1R9T - chains A and E of the 13 polymer chains in the assembly; structure by X-ray diffraction, 3.50 A resolution.

Chain A:
Name: DNA-directed RNA polymerase II largest subunit
Organism: Saccharomyces cerevisiae
Notes: EC 2.7.7.6
Reference sequence: P04050 (RPB1_YEAST); residue numbers follow UniProt; this construct covers 1-1733
Chain sequence (1733 residues; row label = number of the first residue in the row):
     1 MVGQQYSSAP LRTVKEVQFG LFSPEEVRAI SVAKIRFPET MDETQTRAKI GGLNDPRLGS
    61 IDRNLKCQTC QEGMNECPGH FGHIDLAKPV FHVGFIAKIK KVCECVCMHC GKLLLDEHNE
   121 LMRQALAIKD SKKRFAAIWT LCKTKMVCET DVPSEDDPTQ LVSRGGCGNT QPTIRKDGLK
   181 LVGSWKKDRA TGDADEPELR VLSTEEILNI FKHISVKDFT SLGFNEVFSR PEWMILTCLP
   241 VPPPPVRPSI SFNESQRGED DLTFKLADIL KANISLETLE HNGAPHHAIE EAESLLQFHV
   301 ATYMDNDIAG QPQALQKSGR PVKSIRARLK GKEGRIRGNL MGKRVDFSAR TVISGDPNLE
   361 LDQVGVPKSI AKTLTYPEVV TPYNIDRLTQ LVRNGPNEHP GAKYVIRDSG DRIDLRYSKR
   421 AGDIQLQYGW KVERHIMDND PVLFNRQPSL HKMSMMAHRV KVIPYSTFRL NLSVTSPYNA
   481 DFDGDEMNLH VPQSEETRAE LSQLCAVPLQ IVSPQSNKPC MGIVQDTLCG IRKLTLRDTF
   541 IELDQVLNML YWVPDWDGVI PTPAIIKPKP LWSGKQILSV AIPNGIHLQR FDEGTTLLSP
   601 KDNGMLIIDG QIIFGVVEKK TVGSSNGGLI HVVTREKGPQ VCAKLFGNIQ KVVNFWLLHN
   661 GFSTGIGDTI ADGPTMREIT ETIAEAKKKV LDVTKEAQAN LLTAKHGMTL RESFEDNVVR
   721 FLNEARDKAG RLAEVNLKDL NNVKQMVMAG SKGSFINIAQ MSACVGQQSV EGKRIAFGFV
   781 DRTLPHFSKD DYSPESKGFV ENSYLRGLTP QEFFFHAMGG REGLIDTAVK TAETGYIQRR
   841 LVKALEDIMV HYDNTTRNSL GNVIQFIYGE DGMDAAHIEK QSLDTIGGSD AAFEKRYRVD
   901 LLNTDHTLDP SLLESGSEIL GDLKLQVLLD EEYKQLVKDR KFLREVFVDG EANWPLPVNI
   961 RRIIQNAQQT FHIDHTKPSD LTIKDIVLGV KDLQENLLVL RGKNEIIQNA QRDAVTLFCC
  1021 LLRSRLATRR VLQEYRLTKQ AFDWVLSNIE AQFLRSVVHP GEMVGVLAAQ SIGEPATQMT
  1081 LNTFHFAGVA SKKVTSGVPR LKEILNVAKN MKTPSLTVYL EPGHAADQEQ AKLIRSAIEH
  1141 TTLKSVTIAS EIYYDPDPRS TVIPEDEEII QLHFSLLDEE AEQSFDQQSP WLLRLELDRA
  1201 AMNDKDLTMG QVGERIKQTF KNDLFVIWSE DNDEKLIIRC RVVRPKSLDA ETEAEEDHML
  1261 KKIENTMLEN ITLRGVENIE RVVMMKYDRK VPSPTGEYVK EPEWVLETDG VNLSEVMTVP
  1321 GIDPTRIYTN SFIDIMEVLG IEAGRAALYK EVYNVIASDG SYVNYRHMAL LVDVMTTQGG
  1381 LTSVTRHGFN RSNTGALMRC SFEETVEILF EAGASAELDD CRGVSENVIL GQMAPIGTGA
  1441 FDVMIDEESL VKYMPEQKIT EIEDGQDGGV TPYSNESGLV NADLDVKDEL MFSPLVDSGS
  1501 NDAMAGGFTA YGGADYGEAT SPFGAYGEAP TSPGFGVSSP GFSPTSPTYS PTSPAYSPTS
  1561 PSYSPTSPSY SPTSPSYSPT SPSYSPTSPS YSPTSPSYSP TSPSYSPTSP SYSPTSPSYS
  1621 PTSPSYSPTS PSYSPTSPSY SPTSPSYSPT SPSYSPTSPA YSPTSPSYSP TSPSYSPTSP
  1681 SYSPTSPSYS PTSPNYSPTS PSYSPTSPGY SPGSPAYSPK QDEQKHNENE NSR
Not modelled in the structure: 1-2, 155-160, 187-198, 1082-1091, 1177-1186, 1244-1253, 1446-1733
Bound ions: Zn2+ site 1: Cys67, Gln68, Cys70, Cys77, His80; Zn2+ site 2: Cys107, Cys110, Cys148, Cys167; Mg2+ site 1: Asp481, Asp483, Asp485 (shared with 1 residue of chain R); Mg2+ site 2: Asp481, Asp483 (shared with 1 residue of chain B)
Small-molecule neighbours: ATP (adenosine-5'-triphosphate): Asp481, Asp483, Lys752
UniProt features mapped onto this chain:
  - region: Pro248 to Asp260 (Lid loop), Asn306 to Lys323 (Rudder loop), Pro810 to Glu822 (Bridging helix)
  - binding site (Zn(2+)): Cys67, Cys70, Cys77, His80, Cys107, Cys110, Cys148, Cys167
  - binding site (Mg(2+)): Asp481, Asp483, Asp485
  - modified residue: Thr1471 (Phosphothreonine)
  - cross-link (Glycyl lysine isopeptide (Lys-Gly)): Lys695 (interchain with G-Cter in ubiquitin), Lys1246 (interchain with G-Cter in ubiquitin), Lys1350 (interchain with G-Cter in ubiquitin)
  - natural variant: Ser1653 to Pro1659 (deletion: In strain: A364A)
  - mutagenesis: Lys1246 (K1246R: Impairs ubiquitination during transcription stress)
From the paper describing this entry:
  - binding site for ATP: Lys752

Chain E:
Name: DNA-directed RNA polymerases I, II, and III 27 kDa polypeptide
Organism: Saccharomyces cerevisiae
Notes: EC 2.7.7.6
Reference sequence: P20434 (RPB5_YEAST); numbering as in UniProt (aligned over 1-215)
Chain sequence (215 residues; numbered 1 to 215; the number before each row is that of its first residue):
     1 MDQENERNIS RLWRAFRTVK EMVKDRGYFI TQEEVELPLE DFKAKYCDSM GRPQRKMMSF
    61 QANPTEESIS KFPDMGSLWV EFCDEPSVGV KTMKTFVIHI QEKNFQTGIF VYQNNITPSA
   121 MKLVPSIPPA TIETFNEAAL VVNITHHELV PKHIRLSSDE KRELLKRYRL KESQLPRIQR
   181 ADPVALYLGL KRGEVVKIIR KSETSGRYAS YRICM
Not modelled in the structure: 1

How chain A and chain E interact:
Pairs across the interface (71):
  Arg857(A) with Tyr168(E), hydrogen bond (side chain-backbone); Leu170(E); Gln174(E)
  Leu860(A) with Gln174(E), hydrogen bond (backbone-side chain)
  Gly861(A) with Leu170(E); Gln174(E)
  Asn862(A) with Gln174(E); Arg177(E)
  Val863(A) with Leu170(E), hydrophobic; Gln174(E), hydrogen bond (backbone-backbone)
  Gln865(A) with Tyr208(E)
  Phe866(A) with Tyr168(E), hydrophobic; Leu170(E), hydrophobic; Tyr208(E), hydrogen bond (backbone-side chain); Ala209(E); Tyr211(E)
  Gly869(A) with Thr204(E), hydrogen bond (backbone-side chain)
  Glu870(A) with Arg200(E), salt bridge; Ser202(E), hydrogen bond; Thr204(E); Ser205(E), hydrogen bond (backbone-side chain); Tyr208(E)
  Asp871(A) with Thr204(E)
  Glu945(A) with Lys201(E), salt bridge
  Val946(A) with Lys201(E)
  Phe947(A) with Glu203(E)
  Trp954(A) with Glu203(E)
  Leu956(A) with Thr204(E)
  Asn1004(A) with Arg167(E)
  Ile1006(A) with Glu163(E)
  Ile1007(A) with Arg167(E)
  Asp1013(A) with Ser205(E), hydrogen bond (backbone-side chain); Arg207(E)
  Ala1014(A) with Ser205(E)
  Leu1017(A) with Thr204(E); Ser205(E); Gly206(E)
  Glu1315(A) with Arg11(E), salt bridge
  Thr1318(A) with Arg11(E), hydrogen bond; Arg14(E), hydrogen bond (backbone-side chain)
  Pro1324(A) with His147(E), hydrogen bond (backbone-side chain)
  Thr1325(A) with His146(E), hydrogen bond (side chain-backbone); His147(E), hydrogen bond (backbone-side chain); Glu148(E), hydrogen bond (backbone-backbone)
  Arg1326(A) with His147(E); Glu148(E), salt bridge
  Ile1327(A) with His147(E), hydrogen bond (backbone-side chain)
  Glu1337(A) with Pro183(E)
  Val1338(A) with Ile144(E); Pro183(E)
  Leu1339(A) with Ile144(E), hydrophobic; His147(E); Pro183(E); Val184(E)
  Gly1340(A) with Asp182(E); Pro183(E)
  Ile1341(A) with Asp182(E), hydrogen bond (backbone-side chain); Arg212(E)
  Glu1342(A) with Pro151(E); Arg200(E), salt bridge; Arg212(E), salt bridge
  Ala1343(A) with Leu149(E), hydrophobic
  Arg1345(A) with Arg200(E)
  Tyr1365(A) with Ser202(E); Glu203(E)
  Asp1373(A) with Arg200(E), salt bridge
  Thr1376(A) with Arg212(E)
  Thr1377(A) with Arg177(E), hydrogen bond (backbone-backbone)
  Gln1378(A) with Met215(E)
  Gly1379(A) with Arg177(E); Gln179(E)
Also at the interface, not in a pair above, chain A (53 interface residues in all): Ile867, Phe942, Pro955, Thr1016, Met1317, Val1319, Ile1335, Met1336, Tyr1349, Arg1366, Gly1380, Asn1393
Also at the interface, not in a pair above, chain E (39 interface residues in all): Val141, Val142, Val150, His153, Arg169, Ser173, Pro176, Ser210

Summary:
The interface between chain A and chain E involves 53 residues on one side and 39 on the other, with 17
hydrogen bonds and 7 salt bridges. Polar contacts include Glu870(A)-Arg200(E), Glu945(A)-Lys201(E) and
Glu1315(A)-Arg11(E). Ligands of chain A: ATP. The paper reports a binding site for ATP at Lys752(A).
Here chain A is DNA-directed RNA polymerase II largest subunit and chain E is DNA-directed RNA polymerases I,
II, and III 27 kDa polypeptide, both from Saccharomyces cerevisiae. Entry 1R9T (RNA polymerase II strand
separated elongation complex, mismatched nucleotide) was determined by X-ray diffraction (same publication as
1R9S, 1TWA, 1TWC, 1TWF, 1TWG and 1TWH).
